Entry 4LLB (X-ray diffraction, 2.50 A resolution); this record covers chains A and C.

# Chain A
Name: Histone acetyltransferase KAT6A
Organism: Homo sapiens
Notes: EC 2.3.1.48
UniProtKB: Q92794 (KAT6A_HUMAN); numbering as in UniProt (aligned over 194-323)
Amino-acid sequence (136 residues; row label = number of the first residue in the row):
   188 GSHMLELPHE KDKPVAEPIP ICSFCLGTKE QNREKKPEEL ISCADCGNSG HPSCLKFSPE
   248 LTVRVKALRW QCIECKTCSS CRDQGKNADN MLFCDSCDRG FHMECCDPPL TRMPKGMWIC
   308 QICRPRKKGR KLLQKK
Not modelled in the structure: 188-189, 313-323
Differences from the reference sequence: expression tag (188-193)
Curated features (UniProtKB/Swiss-Prot):
  - zinc finger: Ile206 to Cys265 (PHD-type 1), Cys259 to Arg313 (PHD-type 2)
Ion coordination: Zn2+ site 1: Cys209, Cys212, His238, Cys241; Zn2+ site 2: Cys230, Cys233, Cys259, Cys262; Zn2+ site 3: Cys265, Cys268, His289, Cys292; Zn2+ site 4: Cys281, Cys284, Cys307, Cys310

# Chain C
Name: Histone H3.1
UniProtKB: P68431 (H31_HUMAN); residues 1-21 here correspond to UniProt positions 2-22 (UniProt number = residue number + 1)
Amino-acid sequence (21 residues; each row starts with the number of its first residue):
     1 ARTKQTARKS TGGKAPRKQL A
Not modelled in the structure: 16-21
Modified residues: Lys14 (n(6)-acetyllysine; ALY)
Curated features (UniProtKB/Swiss-Prot):
  - modified residue: Arg2 (Asymmetric dimethylarginine), Thr3 (Phosphothreonine), Lys4 (Allysine), Gln5 (5-glutamyl dopamine), Thr6 (Phosphothreonine), Arg8 (Citrulline), Lys9 (N6,N6,N6-trimethyllysine), Ser10 (ADP-ribosylserine), Thr11 (Phosphothreonine), Lys14 (N6-(2-hydroxyisobutyryl)lysine), Arg17 (Asymmetric dimethylarginine), Lys18 (N6-(2-hydroxyisobutyryl)lysine)
  - lipidation: Lys18 (N6-decanoyllysine)
Reported in the primary citation:
  - conformationally variable residues (loop rearrangement): Gly12 to Gly13

# Interface between chain A and chain C
Residue-residue contacts (42; chain A residue first):
  Ser210(A) - Lys14(C)
  Ser210(A) - Ala15(C)  hydrogen bond (backbone-backbone)
  Phe211(A) - Thr11(C)
  Phe211(A) - Gly13(C)
  Phe211(A) - Lys14(C)
  Asn235(A) - Lys14(C)
  Ser236(A) - Lys14(C)
  Cys241(A) - Thr11(C)
  Leu242(A) - Thr11(C)
  Leu242(A) - Lys14(C)
  Lys243(A) - Ser10(C)
  Leu248(A) - Arg2(C)
  Trp257(A) - Lys14(C)
  Cys259(A) - Lys14(C)
  Ile260(A) - Lys4(C)
  Ile260(A) - Ala7(C)  hydrophobic
  Ile260(A) - Arg8(C)
  Ile260(A) - Thr11(C)
  Ile260(A) - Lys14(C)
  Glu261(A) - Lys4(C)
  Glu261(A) - Arg8(C)  salt bridge
  Glu261(A) - Lys14(C)
  Lys263(A) - Lys4(C)  hydrogen bond (backbone-side chain)
  Gln271(A) - Lys4(C)  hydrogen bond
  Ala275(A) - Lys4(C)
  Asp276(A) - Thr3(C)  hydrogen bond (backbone-side chain)
  Asp276(A) - Lys4(C)
  Asp276(A) - Gln5(C)  hydrogen bond (backbone-backbone)
  Asp276(A) - Arg8(C)  salt bridge
  Asn277(A) - Thr3(C)
  Met278(A) - Thr3(C)
  Met278(A) - Lys4(C)  hydrogen bond (backbone-backbone)
  Phe280(A) - Arg2(C)
  Phe280(A) - Lys4(C)
  Phe280(A) - Ala7(C)  hydrophobic
  Cys281(A) - Arg2(C)  hydrogen bond (backbone-side chain)
  Asp282(A) - Arg2(C)  salt bridge
  Asp285(A) - Arg2(C)  salt bridge
  Met300(A) - Ala1(C)  hydrophobic
  Met300(A) - Thr3(C)
  Pro301(A) - Ala1(C)
  Lys302(A) - Ala1(C)
Interface residues without a listed pair, chain A (29 interface residues in all): Leu213, Gly237, Leu279, Gly303
The authors on this interface:
  - specific contacts: Ser210(A)-Lys14(C) (hydrophobic contact), Phe211(A)-Lys14(C) (hydrophobic contact), Leu213(A)-Ala15(C) (hydrophobic contact), Asn235(A)-Lys14(C) (hydrophobic contact), Leu242(A)-Lys14(C) (hydrophobic contact), Trp257(A)-Lys14(C) (hydrophobic contact), Cys259(A)-Lys14(C) (hydrophobic contact), Ile260(A)-Lys14(C) (backbone contact)

# Overview
The interface between chain A and chain C involves 29 residues on one side and 12 on the other; the contacts
include 7 hydrogen bonds and 4 salt bridges. Polar contacts include Glu261(A)-Arg8(C), Asp276(A)-Arg8(C) and
Asp282(A)-Arg2(C). The paper describes hydrophobic contacts between Ser210(A) and Lys14(C), Phe211(A) and
Lys14(C) and Leu213(A) and Ala15(C) among others; a backbone contact between Ile260(A) and Lys14(C). The paper
reports conformational variability at Gly12(C).
Chain A is Histone acetyltransferase KAT6A (Homo sapiens) and chain C is Histone H3.1; the structure, Crystal
Structure of MOZ double PHD finger histone H3K14ac complex, was determined by X-ray diffraction together with
4LJN, 4LK9 and 4LKA from the same study.
